PDB entry 6CAS | X-ray diffraction, 3.50 A resolution | chains A and L of the 23 polymer chains in the assembly

== Chain A ==
Molecule: 16S Ribosomal RNA rRNA
Source organism: Thermus thermophilus HB8
Sequence (1517 nucleotides; numbered 5 to 1544 plus 19 insertion-coded residues; 42 numbers in that range are skipped by the numbering (no residue carries them; nothing is unmodelled there); the number before each row is that of its first residue; a row labelled like 190A-190L holds insertion residues (190A, then the next letters in order)):
     5 UGGAGAGUCU GAUCCUGGCU CAGGGUGAAC GCUGGCGGCG UGCCUAAGAC AUGCAAGUCG
    65 UGCGGG
    73 CCGCGGGGUU UU
    88 ACUCCG
    95 UGGUC
   101 AGCGGCGGAC GGGUGAGUAA CGCGUGGGU
  129A G
   130 ACCUACCCGG AAGAGGGGGA CAACCCGGGG AAACUCGGGC UAAUCCCCCA UGUGGACCCG
   190 C
190A-190L CCCUUGGGGUGU
   191 GUCCAAAGGG CUUU
   216 GCCCGCUUCC GGAUGGGCCC GCGUCCCAUC AGCUAGUUGG UGGGGUAAUG GCCCACCAAG
   276 GCGACGACGG GUAGCCGGUC UGAGAGGAUG GCCGGCCACA GGGGCACUGA GACACGGGCC
   336 CCACUCCUAC GGGAGGCAGC AGUUAGGAAU CUUCCGCAAU GGGCGCAAGC CUGACGGAGC
   396 GACGCCGCUU GGAGGAAGAA GCCCUUCGGG GUGUAAACUC CUGAA
   442 CCCGGGACGA AACCCCCGAC GA
   474 GGGGACUGAC GGUACCGGG
   494 GUAAUAGCGC CGGCCAACUC CGUGCCAGCA GCCXCGGUAA UACGGAGGGC GCGAGCGUUA
   554 CCCGGAUUCA CUGGGCGUAA AGGGCGUGUA GGCGGCCUGG GGCGUCCCAU GUGAAAGACC
   614 ACGGCUCAAC CGUGGGGGAG CGUGGGAUAC GCUCAGGCUA GACGGUGGGA GAGGGUGGUG
   674 GAAUUCCCGG AGUAGCGGUG AAAUGCGCAG AUACCGGGAG GAACGCCGAU GGCGAAGGCA
   734 GCCACCUGGU CCACCCGUGA CGCUGAGGCG CGAAAGCGUG GGGAGCAAAC CGGAUUAGAU
   794 ACCCGGGUAG UCCACGCCCU AAACGAUGCG CGCUAGGUCU CUGGGUCU
   848 CCUGGGGGCC GAAGCUAACG CGUUAAGCGC GCCGCCUGGG GAGUACGGCC GCAAGGCUGA
   908 AACUCAAAGG AAUUGACGGG GGCCCGCACA AGCGGUGGAG CAUGUGGUUU AAUUCGAAGX
   968 AACGCGAAGA ACCUUACCAG GCCUUGACAU GCUAGG
 1003A G
  1004 AACCCGGGUG AAAGCCUGGG GUGCCCC
1030A-1030D GCGA
  1031 GGGGAGCCCU AGCACAGGUG CUGCAUGGCC GUCGUCAGCU CGUGCCGUGA GGUGUUGGGU
  1091 UAAGUCCCGC AACGAGCGCA ACCCCCGCCG UUAGUUGCCA GCGGUUCGGC CGGGCACUCU
  1151 AACGGGACUG CCCGCGAAA
  1171 GCGGGAGGAA GGAGGGGACG ACGUCUGGUC AGCAUGGCCC UUACGGCCUG GGCGACACAC
  1231 GUGCUACAAU GCCCACUACA AAGCGAUGCC ACCCGGCAAC GGGGAGCUAA UCGCAAAAAG
  1291 GUGGGCCCAG UUCGGAUUGG GGUCUGCAAC CCGACCCCAU GAAGCCGGAA UCGCUAGUAA
  1351 UCGCGGAUCA G
 1361A C
  1362 CAUGCCGCGG UGAAUACGUU CCCGGGCCUU GUACACACXG CCXGUXACGC CAUGGGAGCG
  1422 GGCUCUACCC GAAGUCGCCG GG
  1446 AGCCUACGGG
  1459 CAGGCGCCGA GGGUAGGGCC CGUGACUGGG GCGAAGUCGU AACAAGGUAG CUGUACCGGA
  1519 AGGUGCGGCU GGAUCACCUC CUUUCU
Not modelled in the structure: 1534-1538
Differences from the reference sequence: conflict C13 (U131313 in 55771382)
Modified / non-standard residues: PSU (pseudouridine-5'-monophosphate) at position 516, G7M (N7-methyl-guanosine-5'-monophosphate) at position 527, M2G (N2-dimethylguanosine-5'-monophosphate) at position 966, 5MC (5-methylcytidine-5'-monophosphate) at position 967, 2MG (2N-methylguanosine-5'-monophosphate) at position 1207, 5MC (5-methylcytidine-5'-monophosphate) at position 1400, 4OC (4n,o2'-methylcytidine-5'-monophosphate) at position 1402, 5MC (5-methylcytidine-5'-monophosphate) at position 1404, 5MC (5-methylcytidine-5'-monophosphate) at position 1407, UR3 (3-methyluridine-5'-monophoshate) at position 1498, MA6 (6N-dimethyladenosine-5'-monophoshate) at position 1518, MA6 (6N-dimethyladenosine-5'-monophoshate) at position 1519, PSU (pseudouridine-5'-monophosphate) at position 1540, PSU (pseudouridine-5'-monophosphate) at position 1541
Metal / ion sites: Mg2+ site 1 near U5 (its only coordinating residue here); Mg2+ site 2 near G21 (its only coordinating residue here); Mg2+ site 3: G46, G394; Mg2+ site 4: C48, G115; Mg2+ site 5 near A53 (its only coordinating residue here); Mg2+ site 6: A59, U387; Mg2+ site 7 near G61 (its only coordinating residue here); Mg2+ site 8 near A88 (its only coordinating residue here); Mg2+ site 9 near U98 (its only coordinating residue here); Mg2+ site 10: A109, G331; Mg2+ site 11 near G111 (its only coordinating residue here); Mg2+ site 12 near G117 (its only coordinating residue here); 104 more Mg2+ sites not listed
Ligand contacts: EUS (N-[(1R,2S,3S,4R,5S)-5-amino-4-{[(2S,3R)-3-amino-6-(aminomethyl)-3,4-dihydro-2H-pyran-2-yl]oxy}-2-{[3-deoxy-4-C-methyl-3-(methylamino)-beta-L-arabinopyranosyl]oxy}-3-hydroxycyclohexyl]methanesulfonamide): 5MC_1404, G1405, U1406, 5MC_1407, A1408, C1409, G1491, A1492, A1493, G1494, U1495, C1496, G1497
Reported in the primary citation:
  - binding site for EUS: C1496 (proposed by the authors, not directly observed)
  - conformationally variable residues (side-chain flip): A1492, A1493

== Chain L ==
Name: 30S ribosomal protein S12
Source organism: Thermus thermophilus (strain HB8 / ATCC 27634 / DSM 579)
UniProt: Q5SHN3 (RS12_THET8); residues 5-135 here correspond to UniProt positions 2-132 (UniProt number = residue number - 3)
Chain sequence (131 residues; numbered 5 to 135; the number before each row is that of its first residue):
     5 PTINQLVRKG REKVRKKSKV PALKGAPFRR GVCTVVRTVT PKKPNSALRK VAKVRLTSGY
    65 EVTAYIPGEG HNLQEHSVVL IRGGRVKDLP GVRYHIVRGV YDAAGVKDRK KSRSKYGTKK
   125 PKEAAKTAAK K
Not modelled in the structure: 129-135
Modified / non-standard residues: Asp-92 ((3S)-3-(methylsulfanyl)-L-aspartic acid; 0TD)
Metal / ion sites: Mg2+ site 1 near Glu-16 (its only coordinating residue here); Mg2+ site 2 near Glu-79 (its only coordinating residue here); Mg2+ site 3 near Lys-114 (its only coordinating residue here)
Swiss-Prot annotation at these positions:
  - modified residue: Asp-92 (3-methylthioaspartic acid)

== Interface between chain A and chain L ==
Contacting residue pairs - 131 pairs, chain A then chain L:
  U24(A) / Lys-23(L)  phosphate contact
  A32(A) / Pro-31(L)  base contact
  A33(A) / Phe-32(L)  base contact
  C34(A) / Phe-32(L)  sugar contact
  C34(A) / Val-101(L)  sugar contact
  G35(A) / Gly-103(L)  sugar contact
  G35(A) / Arg-117(L)  sugar contact
  G35(A) / Ser-118(L)  hydrogen bond to the sugar
  G35(A) / Gly-121(L)  sugar contact
  C36(A) / Arg-117(L)  sugar contact
  C36(A) / Thr-122(L)  sugar contact
  C36(A) / Lys-123(L)  salt bridge to the phosphate
  C36(A) / Lys-124(L)  phosphate contact
  U37(A) / Lys-123(L)  salt bridge to the phosphate
  U37(A) / Lys-124(L)  hydrogen bond to the phosphate
  C241(A) / Arg-19(L)  hydrogen bond to the phosphate
  C242(A) / Arg-19(L)  salt bridge to the phosphate
  G302(A) / Lys-17(L)  salt bridge to the phosphate
  A303(A) / Lys-17(L)  phosphate contact
  G362(A) / Arg-33(L)  phosphate contact
  G362(A) / Arg-34(L)  salt bridge to the phosphate
  G362(A) / Thr-61(L)  phosphate contact
  A363(A) / Ala-30(L)  base contact
  A363(A) / Pro-31(L)  base contact
  A363(A) / Phe-32(L)  base contact
  A363(A) / Arg-33(L)  phosphate contact
  A363(A) / Arg-34(L)  salt bridge to the phosphate
  A363(A) / Thr-61(L)  hydrogen bond to the phosphate
  A363(A) / Tyr-105(L)  sugar contact
  G500(A) / Lys-124(L)  hydrogen bond to the phosphate
  C501(A) / Arg-117(L)  salt bridge to the phosphate
  C501(A) / Ser-118(L)  hydrogen bond to the phosphate
  C501(A) / Lys-124(L)  salt bridge to the phosphate
  G502(A) / Lys-115(L)  phosphate contact
  G502(A) / Ser-116(L)  phosphate contact
  G502(A) / Arg-117(L)  hydrogen bond to the phosphate
  G502(A) / Ser-118(L)  hydrogen bond to the phosphate
  G502(A) / Lys-119(L)  phosphate contact
  C503(A) / Ser-116(L)  hydrogen bond to the phosphate
  C503(A) / Lys-119(L)  salt bridge to the phosphate
  C518(A) / Pro-48(L)  base contact
  C518(A) / Asn-49(L)  base contact
  C518(A) / Ser-50(L)  base contact
  C519(A) / Ser-50(L)  hydrogen bond to the phosphate
  C519(A) / Ala-51(L)  phosphate contact
  A520(A) / Ala-51(L)  phosphate contact
  A520(A) / Leu-52(L)  hydrogen bond to the phosphate
  A520(A) / Lys-54(L)  salt bridge to the phosphate
  A520(A) / Glu-73(L)  hydrogen bond to the sugar
  G521(A) / Ala-51(L)  base contact
  G521(A) / Leu-52(L)  phosphate contact
  G521(A) / Arg-53(L)  base contact
  G521(A) / Lys-54(L)  salt bridge to the phosphate
  G521(A) / Gly-72(L)  phosphate contact
  G521(A) / Glu-73(L)  phosphate contact
  C522(A) / Arg-53(L)  base contact
  C522(A) / Tyr-69(L)  hydrogen bond to the phosphate
  C522(A) / Pro-71(L)  phosphate contact
  C522(A) / Gly-72(L)  hydrogen bond to the phosphate
  C522(A) / Tyr-120(L)  sugar contact
  A523(A) / Arg-53(L)  base contact
  A523(A) / Val-90(L)  base contact
  A523(A) / Lys-91(L)  base contact
  A523(A) / Asp-92(L)  base contact
  A523(A) / Tyr-120(L)  phosphate contact
  C526(A) / Lys-91(L)  salt bridge to the phosphate
  G7M_527(A) / Asn-49(L)  base contact
  C528(A) / Asn-49(L)  hydrogen bond to the base
  G529(A) / Asn-49(L)  base contact
  G529(A) / Ser-50(L)  hydrogen bond to the base
  G537(A) / Glu-73(L)  sugar contact
  G537(A) / Arg-113(L)  salt bridge to the phosphate
  G538(A) / Arg-113(L)  salt bridge to the phosphate
  G538(A) / Lys-114(L)  hydrogen bond to the phosphate
  G538(A) / Lys-115(L)  hydrogen bond to the phosphate
  A539(A) / Lys-114(L)  salt bridge to the phosphate
  A539(A) / Lys-115(L)  hydrogen bond to the base
  U551(A) / Arg-86(L)  sugar contact
  U552(A) / Pro-31(L)  hydrogen bond to the sugar
  U552(A) / Phe-32(L)  base contact
  U552(A) / Arg-86(L)  hydrogen bond to the sugar
  U552(A) / Gly-87(L)  sugar contact
  A553(A) / Val-24(L)  phosphate contact
  A553(A) / Gly-29(L)  hydrogen bond to the sugar
  A553(A) / Ala-30(L)  sugar contact
  A553(A) / Pro-31(L)  sugar contact
  C554(A) / Ser-22(L)  hydrogen bond to the phosphate
  C555(A) / Lys-20(L)  phosphate contact
  C562(A) / Arg-15(L)  base contact
  C562(A) / Glu-16(L)  hydrogen bond to the base
  C562(A) / Lys-17(L)  sugar contact
  C562(A) / Val-18(L)  phosphate contact
  A563(A) / Arg-15(L)  base contact
  C564(A) / Leu-10(L)  phosphate contact
  C564(A) / Arg-15(L)  salt bridge to the phosphate
  G567(A) / Pro-5(L)  base contact
  G567(A) / Arg-15(L)  hydrogen bond to the base
  G568(A) / Pro-5(L)  base contact
  G585(A) / Asn-8(L)  hydrogen bond to the sugar
  C879(A) / Asn-8(L)  phosphate contact
  C880(A) / Thr-6(L)  hydrogen bond to the phosphate
  C880(A) / Asn-8(L)  hydrogen bond to the phosphate
  C880(A) / Gln-9(L)  phosphate contact
  C880(A) / Arg-12(L)  salt bridge to the phosphate
  G881(A) / Gln-9(L)  hydrogen bond to the phosphate
  G881(A) / Arg-12(L)  salt bridge to the phosphate
  G881(A) / Lys-13(L)  salt bridge to the phosphate
  C882(A) / Pro-5(L)  base contact
  C882(A) / Gln-9(L)  base contact
  C882(A) / Lys-13(L)  salt bridge to the phosphate
  U884(A) / Arg-15(L)  base contact
  A908(A) / Lys-21(L)  hydrogen bond to the phosphate
  A909(A) / Lys-21(L)  salt bridge to the phosphate
  C910(A) / Arg-97(L)  salt bridge to the phosphate
  U911(A) / Arg-89(L)  salt bridge to the phosphate
  U911(A) / Gly-95(L)  phosphate contact
  U911(A) / Arg-97(L)  salt bridge to the phosphate
  C912(A) / Lys-46(L)  sugar contact
  C912(A) / Pro-94(L)  phosphate contact
  A913(A) / Lys-46(L)  salt bridge to the phosphate
  A913(A) / Lys-91(L)  salt bridge to the phosphate
  C1411(A) / Lys-57(L)  phosphate contact
  C1412(A) / Lys-57(L)  salt bridge to the phosphate
  C1490(A) / Pro-94(L)  sugar contact
  G1491(A) / Thr-44(L)  sugar contact
  G1491(A) / Pro-45(L)  phosphate contact
  G1491(A) / Lys-47(L)  phosphate contact
  A1492(A) / Pro-45(L)  phosphate contact
  A1492(A) / Lys-46(L)  phosphate contact
  A1492(A) / Lys-47(L)  hydrogen bond to the phosphate
  A1492(A) / Ser-50(L)  base contact
Also at the interface, not in a pair above, chain A (66 interface residues in all): C23, G524, C525, C536, G540, G541, G550, C883, A1413
Also at the interface, not in a pair above, chain L (71 interface residues in all): Pro-25, Glu-65, Gly-74, Leu-84, Gly-88, Arg-102, Asp-112

== Summary ==
Chain A and chain L form an interface of 66 and 71 residues respectively, with 31 hydrogen bonds and 27 salt
bridges. Polar contacts include C528(A)/Asn-49(L), G529(A)/Ser-50(L) and A539(A)/Lys-115(L). Chain A binds
compound EUS. G46(A) and G394(A) coordinate Mg2+ site 3. From the paper: a binding site for EUS at C1496(A);
conformational variability at A1492(A) and A1493(A).
Chain A is 16S Ribosomal RNA rRNA (Thermus thermophilus HB8) and chain L is 30S ribosomal protein S12 (Thermus
thermophilus (strain HB8 / ATCC 27634 / DSM 579)); the structure, Serial Femtosecond X-ray Crystal Structure
of 30S ribosomal subunit from Thermus thermophilus in complex with N1MS, was determined by X-ray diffraction,
deposited together with 6CAR.
